Entry 7AR7 (electron microscopy, 3.72 A resolution); this record covers chains y and z of the 46 polymer chains in the assembly.

Chain y:
Name: Gamma carbonic anhydrase 2, mitochondrial
Source organism: Arabidopsis thaliana
Notes: EC 4.2.1.-
Reference sequence: Q9C6B3 (GCA2_ARATH); residues 2-269 here = UniProt positions 2-269
Sequence (268 residues; each row starts with the number of its first residue):
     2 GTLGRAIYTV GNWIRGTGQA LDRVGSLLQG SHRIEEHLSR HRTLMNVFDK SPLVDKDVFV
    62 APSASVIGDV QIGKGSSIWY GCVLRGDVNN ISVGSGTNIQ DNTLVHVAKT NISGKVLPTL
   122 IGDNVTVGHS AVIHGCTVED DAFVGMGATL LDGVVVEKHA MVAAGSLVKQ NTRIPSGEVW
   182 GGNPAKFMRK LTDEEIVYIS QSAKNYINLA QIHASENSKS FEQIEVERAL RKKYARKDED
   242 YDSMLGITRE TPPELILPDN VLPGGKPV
Curated features (UniProtKB/Swiss-Prot):
  - binding site (substrate): Arg86 to Asp88, Gln101, Asp102, Asn209
  - binding site (Zn(2+)): His107, His130, His135
Bound ions: Zn2+ near His107 (its only coordinating residue here)
Small-molecule neighbours: Phosphatidylinositol (T7X): Trp14, Ile15, Thr18

Chain z:
Name: Gamma carbonic anhydrase 1, mitochondrial
Source organism: Arabidopsis thaliana
Notes: EC 4.2.1.-
Reference sequence: Q9FWR5 (GCA1_ARATH); numbering as in UniProt (aligned over 2-234)
Sequence (233 residues; each row starts with the number of its first residue):
     2 GTLGRAFYSV GFWIRETGQA LDRLGCRLQG KNYFREQLSR HRTLMNVFDK APIVDKEAFV
    62 APSASVIGDV HIGRGSSIWY GCVLRGDVNT VSVGSGTNIQ DNSLVHVAKS NLSGKVHPTI
   122 IGDNVTIGHS AVLHGCTVED ETFIGMGATL LDGVVVEKHG MVAAGALVRQ NTRIPSGEVW
   182 GGNPARFLRK LTDEEIAFIS QSATNYSNLA QAHAAENAKP LNVIEFEKVL RKK
Curated features (UniProtKB/Swiss-Prot):
  - binding site (substrate): Arg86 to Asp88, Gln101, Asp102, Asn209
  - binding site (Zn(2+)): His107, His130, His135
Small-molecule neighbours:
  - 1,2-dicaproyl-sn-phosphatidyl-L-serine (PSF): Ala21, Leu22, Arg24, Leu25, Arg28
  - Phosphatidylinositol (T7X): Leu22, Leu25, Arg28, Leu29

Chain y / chain z interface:
Residue-residue contacts (93; chain y residue first):
  Ile8(y) with Leu29(z)
  Tyr9(y) with Gln30(z), hydrogen bond
  Gly12(y) with Gly26(z); Leu29(z); Gln30(z)
  Asn13(y) with Gln30(z), hydrogen bond (backbone-side chain)
  Ile15(y) with Leu22(z); Gly26(z)
  Arg16(y) with Asp23(z), salt bridge; Gly26(z); Cys27(z); Gln30(z); Tyr34(z), hydrogen bond
  Gly19(y) with Gly19(z); Leu22(z)
  Gln20(y) with Asp23(z), hydrogen bond
  Leu22(y) with Ile15(z); Gly19(z); Leu22(z), hydrophobic
  Asp23(y) with Arg16(z); Gln20(z)
  Gly26(y) with Gly12(z); Ile15(z); Arg16(z)
  Ser27(y) with Arg16(z), hydrogen bond
  Leu29(y) with Phe8(z)
  Gln30(y) with Tyr9(z); Gly12(z); Phe13(z); Arg16(z)
  His33(y) with Tyr9(z); Asn47(z), hydrogen bond (backbone-side chain); Phe49(z); Asp50(z), salt bridge
  Arg34(y) with Tyr9(z); Arg16(z); Arg43(z); Asn47(z)
  Ile35(y) with Arg43(z), hydrogen bond (backbone-side chain); Leu45(z); Asn47(z)
  Glu36(y) with Arg16(z), salt bridge
  Glu37(y) with Arg41(z), salt bridge; His42(z); Arg43(z)
  Leu39(y) with Leu39(z), hydrophobic
  Ser40(y) with Leu222(z)
  Arg41(y) with Pro63(z); Asn218(z); Ala219(z); Lys220(z), hydrogen bond (side chain-backbone); Leu222(z)
  His42(y) with Pro63(z); Ser64(z), hydrogen bond
  Arg43(y) with Asn218(z), hydrogen bond (side chain-backbone); Lys220(z), hydrogen bond (side chain-backbone); Leu222(z)
  Met46(y) with Glu217(z)
  Asn47(y) with Glu217(z)
  Val48(y) with His214(z)
  Phe49(y) with Ala213(z), hydrophobic
  Ile68(y) with Tyr81(z), hydrophobic; His214(z)
  Val84(y) with Asp102(z)
  Arg86(y) with Trp80(z); Gln101(z), hydrogen bond; His130(z), hydrogen bond; Tyr207(z)
  Asp88(y) with Leu210(z)
  Asn103(y) with Asn103(z), hydrogen bond (backbone-side chain)
  Leu105(y) with Asp102(z); Asn103(z); His130(z)
  His107(y) with His130(z); Tyr207(z)
  Lys110(y) with Ser203(z); Asn206(z)
  Ile113(y) with Phe199(z), hydrophobic
  Val133(y) with Met147(z), hydrophobic
  His135(y) with Met147(z)
  Thr150(y) with Met147(z)
  Leu168(y) with Ala165(z); Gly166(z)
  Asn184(y) with Gly183(z); Asn184(z)
  Ser221(y) with Lys233(z)
  Phe222(y) with Asn33(z); Arg36(z); Glu37(z)
  Ile225(y) with Gln38(z)
  Glu226(y) with Arg36(z)
  Arg229(y) with Arg36(z), hydrogen bond (side chain-backbone); Gln38(z)
Interface residues without a listed pair, chain y (53 interface residues in all): Val11, Ser64, Ser66, Gly82, Thr104, Leu152
Interface residues without a listed pair, chain z (60 interface residues in all): Val11, Thr18, Leu25, Lys32, Ser131, Gln202, Pro221

In short:
53 residues of chain y and 60 residues of chain z are in contact; the contacts include 15 hydrogen bonds and 4
salt bridges. Polar pairs include Arg16(y)-Asp23(z), His33(y)-Asp50(z) and Glu36(y)-Arg16(z).
Phosphatidylinositol is bound between chain y and chain z. Ligands of chain z:
1,2-dicaproyl-sn-phosphatidyl-L-serine.
Chain y is Gamma carbonic anhydrase 2, mitochondrial and chain z is Gamma carbonic anhydrase 1, mitochondrial,
both from Arabidopsis thaliana; the structure, Cryo-EM structure of Arabidopsis thaliana complex-I (open
conformation), was determined by electron microscopy (same publication as 7AQQ, 7AQR, 7AQW, 7AR8, 7AR9, 7ARB,
7ARC and 7ARD).
